Entry 7KUX (electron microscopy, 2.80 A resolution); this record covers chains H and L of the 17 polymer chains in the assembly.

[Chain H]
Molecule: PsaH
Organism: Physcomitrium patens
Reference sequence: A9TCU9 (A9TCU9_PHYPA); residues 54-140 here correspond to UniProt positions 53-139 (UniProt number = residue number - 1)
Sequence (87 residues; each row starts with the number of its first residue):
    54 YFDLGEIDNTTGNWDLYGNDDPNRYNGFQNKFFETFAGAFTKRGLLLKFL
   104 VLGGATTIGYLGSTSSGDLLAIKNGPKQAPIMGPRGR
Ligand contacts:
  - chlorophyll a (CLA), molecule 1: R77, Y78, Q82, F86
  - chlorophyll a (CLA), molecule 2: N79, F81, Q82, F85, F86
  - chlorophyll a (CLA), molecule 3: G107, T110, I111, L114, L123

[Chain L]
Molecule: PSI subunit V
Organism: Physcomitrium patens
Reference sequence: A9S1E1 (A9S1E1_PHYPA); residues 65-224 here correspond to UniProt positions 61-220 (UniProt number = residue number - 4)
Sequence (160 residues; row label = number of the first residue in the row):
    65 QVIEPLNGDPFIGGLETPVTSSPLIAWYLSNLPAYRTAVAPLLRGVEIGL
   115 AHGYLLVGPFVLAGPLRNSAVRGEAGSLAAAGLVAILTMCLTIYGIASFK
   165 EGEASKAPSLTLTGRQKAADKLQTAEGWAGFTGGFFFGGLSGVAWAYILL
   215 YVLNLPYPVK
Ligand contacts:
  - beta-carotene (BCR), molecule 1: Y92, L114, A115, Y118, L119, F201, S205, W209
  - beta-carotene (BCR), molecule 2: I112, H116, L151, C154, L155, I157, Y158, W192, F195, F199
  - beta-carotene (BCR), molecule 3: F124, A143, G146, L147, I150
  - chlorophyll a (CLA), molecule 1: I67, L79, T81, P82, V83
  - chlorophyll a (CLA), molecule 2: L79, T81, V83, T84, I89, Y92, L93
  - chlorophyll a (CLA), molecule 3: V83, Y92, L93, L96, P97, A98, E111, I112, A115, H116, L119
  - chlorophyll a (CLA), molecule 4: Y92, N95, L96, P97, R100, L107, V110, E111, L114, A115
  - chlorophyll a (CLA), molecule 5: H116, L119, L120, L147, L151
  - chlorophyll a (CLA), molecule 6: Y118, L119, G122, P123, V125, L126, A210, L214, L219, Y221, V223, K224
  - chlorophyll a (CLA), molecule 7: L120, P123, F124, A127, G128, P129, R131
  - chlorophyll a (CLA), molecule 8: P129, L130, A139, L142, A143, G146, I150, M153
  - chlorophyll a (CLA), molecule 9: L147, I150, Y158, A161, S162

[Chain H / chain L interface]
Residue-residue contacts (71):
  Y54(H) with G72(L); D73(L); P74(L)
  D61(H) with L174(L)
  T64(H) with I76(L)
  G65(H) with I76(L)
  N66(H) with P172(L); L174(L)
  W67(H) with L70(L); N71(L); D73(L); I76(L), hydrophobic; P172(L); L174(L); T175(L)
  D68(H) with T101(L); P172(L); L174(L), hydrogen bond (backbone-backbone); T175(L); L176(L), hydrogen bond (backbone-backbone); K181(L), salt bridge
  L69(H) with L70(L), hydrophobic; N71(L); L176(L)
  Y70(H) with T84(L); L93(L); S94(L), hydrogen bond (backbone-side chain); Y99(L)
  G71(H) with Y99(L); K181(L)
  N72(H) with S94(L), hydrogen bond (side chain-backbone); N95(L); Y99(L), hydrogen bond (backbone-backbone); T101(L), hydrogen bond (backbone-side chain); K181(L)
  D73(H) with T101(L); K181(L)
  D74(H) with A102(L)
  P75(H) with A102(L); V103(L)
  R77(H) with N95(L); R100(L)
  Y78(H) with R100(L); E111(L), hydrogen bond
  N83(H) with L107(L)
  F86(H) with L106(L); V110(L), hydrophobic; F201(L), hydrophobic
  E87(H) with L106(L)
  F89(H) with F201(L), hydrophobic
  A90(H) with L106(L); G197(L); F201(L), hydrophobic
  F93(H) with G197(L); F200(L), hydrophobic
  T94(H) with A193(L)
  R96(H) with T156(L); G159(L), hydrogen bond (side chain-backbone); I160(L); F163(L), hydrogen bond (side chain-backbone); E165(L), salt bridge; A189(L); A193(L)
  L99(H) with T152(L); T196(L)
  L100(H) with T156(L)
  L103(H) with T152(L); M153(L), hydrophobic; F200(L), hydrophobic
  L122(H) with L130(L); V135(L), hydrophobic
Also at the interface, not in a pair above, chain H (33 interface residues in all): E59, N62, F85, V104, D121
Also at the interface, not in a pair above, chain L (46 interface residues in all): F75, R108, A149, I157, G178, Q180, G194

[Overview]
33 residues of chain H and 46 residues of chain L are in contact, with 9 hydrogen bonds and 2 salt bridges.
Polar pairs include D68(H)-K181(L), R96(H)-E165(L) and Y70(H)-S94(L). 2 chlorophyll a molecules are bound
between chain H and chain L.
Chain H is PsaH and chain L is PSI subunit V, both from Physcomitrium patens; the structure, The Structure of
the moss PSI-LHCI reveals the evolution of the LHCI antenna, was determined by electron microscopy together
with 7KSQ and 7KU5 from the same study.
